6R0W - chains K and L of the 26 polymer chains in the assembly; structure by electron microscopy, 3.60 A resolution.

Chain K:
Protein: V-type ATP synthase, subunit (VAPC-THERM)
Source organism: Thermus thermophilus (strain HB8 / ATCC 27634 / DSM 579)
Reference sequence: Q5SIT5 (Q5SIT5_THET8); numbering as in UniProt (aligned over 1-120)
Chain sequence (120 residues; row label = number of the first residue in the row):
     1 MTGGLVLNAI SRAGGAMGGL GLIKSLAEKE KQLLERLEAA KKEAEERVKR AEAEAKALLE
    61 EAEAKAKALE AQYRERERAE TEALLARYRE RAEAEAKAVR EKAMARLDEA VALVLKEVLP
Disordered / not traced: 1-21

Chain L:
Protein: V-type ATP synthase subunit E
Source organism: Thermus thermophilus (strain HB8 / ATCC 27634 / DSM 579)
Reference sequence: P74901 (VATE_THET8); residue numbers follow UniProt; this construct covers 1-188
Chain sequence (188 residues; row label = number of the first residue in the row):
     1 MSKLEAILSQ EVEAEIQALL QEAEAKAEAV KREAEEKAKA LLQARERALE AQYRAALRRA
    61 ESAGELLVAT ARTQARGEVL EEVRRRVREA LEALPQKPEW PEVVRKLALE ALEALPGAKA
   121 LVANPEDLPH LEALARERGV ELQAEPALRL GVRAVGAEGK TQVENSLLAR LDRAWDALSS
   181 KVAQALWG
Disordered / not traced: 1, 188

Chain K / chain L interface:
Contacting residue pairs (60):
  Ser25(K) - Ser2(L)
  Ser25(K) - Glu5(L)
  Leu26(K) - Glu5(L)  hydrogen bond (backbone-side chain)
  Lys29(K) - Glu5(L)
  Lys29(K) - Ala6(L)
  Glu30(K) - Glu5(L)  hydrogen bond (backbone-side chain)
  Leu33(K) - Ser9(L)
  Leu33(K) - Val12(L)  hydrophobic
  Arg36(K) - Glu13(L)  salt bridge
  Arg36(K) - Ile16(L)
  Leu37(K) - Val12(L)  hydrophobic
  Ala40(K) - Leu19(L)
  Glu43(K) - Leu19(L)
  Glu43(K) - Leu20(L)
  Arg47(K) - Ala23(L)
  Arg47(K) - Glu24(L)  salt bridge
  Ala51(K) - Ala27(L)  hydrophobic
  Glu54(K) - Lys31(L)  salt bridge
  Leu58(K) - Ala34(L)
  Leu58(K) - Glu35(L)
  Lys65(K) - Leu42(L)
  Ala66(K) - Arg45(L)
  Leu69(K) - Arg45(L)
  Leu69(K) - Leu49(L)  hydrophobic
  Glu70(K) - Leu49(L)
  Tyr73(K) - Leu49(L)  hydrophobic
  Arg76(K) - Tyr53(L)
  Glu77(K) - Tyr53(L)
  Glu77(K) - Ala56(L)
  Glu80(K) - Tyr53(L)
  Glu80(K) - Ala56(L)
  Glu80(K) - Leu57(L)
  Glu80(K) - Ala60(L)
  Leu84(K) - Glu61(L)
  Tyr88(K) - Glu61(L)
  Tyr88(K) - Gly64(L)
  Tyr88(K) - Glu65(L)
  Tyr88(K) - Val68(L)
  Arg89(K) - Leu67(L)
  Arg91(K) - Val68(L)
  Ala92(K) - Val68(L)  hydrophobic
  Val99(K) - Ala75(L)  hydrophobic
  Val99(K) - Trp187(L)  hydrophobic
  Ala103(K) - Val79(L)  hydrophobic
  Ala103(K) - Leu186(L)  hydrophobic
  Ala103(K) - Trp187(L)
  Arg106(K) - Ala185(L)
  Arg106(K) - Leu186(L)  hydrogen bond (side chain-backbone)
  Val111(K) - Val83(L)
  Val111(K) - Arg86(L)
  Val111(K) - Val87(L)
  Val114(K) - Leu178(L)  hydrophobic
  Val114(K) - Val182(L)  hydrophobic
  Leu115(K) - Val87(L)  hydrophobic
  Leu115(K) - Leu91(L)  hydrophobic
  Glu117(K) - Leu178(L)
  Val118(K) - Arg170(L)  hydrogen bond (backbone-side chain)
  Leu119(K) - Leu94(L)  hydrophobic
  Leu119(K) - Leu167(L)  hydrophobic
  Pro120(K) - Arg170(L)
Also at the interface, not in a pair above, chain K (45 interface residues in all): Ala44, Val48, Ala62, Thr81, Ala96, Arg100, Lys102, Leu107, Ala110
Also at the interface, not in a pair above, chain L (54 interface residues in all): Leu8, Lys26, Val30, Ala71, Arg76, Glu78, Glu82, Ala90, Val103, Lys106, Leu107, Glu110, Leu171

Summary:
Chain K and chain L form an interface of 45 and 54 residues respectively; the contacts include 4 hydrogen
bonds and 3 salt bridges. Among the polar pairs are Arg36(K)-Glu13(L), Arg47(K)-Glu24(L) and
Glu54(K)-Lys31(L).
Here chain K is V-type ATP synthase, subunit (VAPC-THERM) and chain L is V-type ATP synthase subunit E, both
from Thermus thermophilus (strain HB8 / ATCC 27634 / DSM 579). Entry 6R0W (Thermus thermophilus V/A-type
ATPase/synthase, rotational state 2) was determined by electron microscopy (same publication as 6QUM, 6R0Y,
6R0Z and 6R10).
